PDB entry 7E80 | electron microscopy, 3.67 A resolution | chains w and x of the 77 polymer chains in the assembly

Chain w (and x):
Molecule: Flagellar biosynthetic protein FliP
From: Salmonella typhimurium (strain LT2 / SGSC1412 / ATCC 700720)
Notes: chain x of this document is another copy of the same molecule, construct and numbering; everything in this record applies to it too
Reference sequence: P54700 (FLIP_SALTY); numbering as in UniProt (aligned over 1-245)
Sequence (245 residues; each row starts with the number of its first residue):
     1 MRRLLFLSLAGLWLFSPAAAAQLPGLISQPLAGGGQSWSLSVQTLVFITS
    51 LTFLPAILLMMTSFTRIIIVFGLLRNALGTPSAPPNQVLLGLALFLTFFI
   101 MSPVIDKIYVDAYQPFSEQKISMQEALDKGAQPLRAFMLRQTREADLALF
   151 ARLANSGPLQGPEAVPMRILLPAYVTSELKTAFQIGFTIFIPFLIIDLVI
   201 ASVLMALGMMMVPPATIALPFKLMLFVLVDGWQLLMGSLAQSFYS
Unresolved in the structure: 1-34

Interface between chain w and chain x:
Residue-residue contacts - 39 pairs, chain w then chain x:
  Met60(w) - Pro85(x)  hydrophobic
  Met60(w) - Gln87(x)
  Met61(w) - Val88(x)  hydrophobic
  Met61(w) - Gly91(x)
  Ile69(w) - Ala83(x)
  Leu73(w) - Leu223(x)  hydrophobic
  Leu149(w) - Gln233(x)
  Phe150(w) - Leu96(x)  hydrophobic
  Phe150(w) - Met236(x)  hydrophobic
  Leu153(w) - Phe99(x)  hydrophobic
  Leu153(w) - Ala240(x)  hydrophobic
  Leu153(w) - Tyr244(x)
  Ala154(w) - Phe99(x)  hydrophobic
  Arg168(w) - Phe99(x)
  Ile169(w) - Phe99(x)  hydrophobic
  Pro172(w) - Phe95(x)  hydrophobic
  Pro172(w) - Phe99(x)  hydrophobic
  Val175(w) - Val88(x)  hydrophobic
  Val175(w) - Leu92(x)  hydrophobic
  Thr176(w) - Trp232(x)
  Leu179(w) - Leu92(x)  hydrophobic
  Leu179(w) - Trp232(x)
  Lys180(w) - Val227(x)
  Phe183(w) - Phe226(x)  hydrophobic
  Phe183(w) - Trp232(x)
  Gln184(w) - Val227(x)
  Phe187(w) - Pro220(x)
  Phe187(w) - Met224(x)  hydrophobic
  Phe190(w) - Pro220(x)  hydrophobic
  Leu194(w) - Thr216(x)
  Leu194(w) - Ile217(x)  hydrophobic
  Leu198(w) - Ile217(x)  hydrophobic
  Met205(w) - Gly208(x)
  Met205(w) - Met209(x)  hydrophobic
  Met205(w) - Met211(x)  hydrophobic
  Met210(w) - Met211(x)
  Val212(w) - Met211(x)
  Pro213(w) - Met211(x)  hydrophobic
  Pro214(w) - Met211(x)
Interface residues without a listed pair, chain w (32 interface residues in all): Ile57, Ile68, Asn76, Leu171, Ala201, Met211
Interface residues without a listed pair, chain x (32 interface residues in all): Leu78, Thr80, Pro84, Ile100, Val212, Leu219, Phe221, Asp230

Overview:
Chain w and chain x each contribute 32 residues to their interface.
Both chains are Flagellar biosynthetic protein FliP (Salmonella typhimurium (strain LT2 / SGSC1412 / ATCC
700720)). Entry 7E80 (Cryo-EM structure of the flagellar rod with hook and export apparatus from Salmonella)
was determined by electron microscopy (same publication as 7CBL, 7CBM, 7CG0, 7CG4, 7CGO, 7E81 and 7E82).
